9HBS - chains A and G of the 6 polymer chains in the assembly; structure by electron microscopy, 3.68 A resolution.

[Chain A]
Protein: Tilapia Lake Virus nucleoprotein (segment 4)
Organism: Tilapia lake virus
UniProt: A0A1Y9SHW7 (A0A1Y9SHW7_9VIRU); residues 1-354 here = UniProt positions 1-354
Chain sequence (354 residues; numbered 1 to 354; the number before each row is that of its first residue):
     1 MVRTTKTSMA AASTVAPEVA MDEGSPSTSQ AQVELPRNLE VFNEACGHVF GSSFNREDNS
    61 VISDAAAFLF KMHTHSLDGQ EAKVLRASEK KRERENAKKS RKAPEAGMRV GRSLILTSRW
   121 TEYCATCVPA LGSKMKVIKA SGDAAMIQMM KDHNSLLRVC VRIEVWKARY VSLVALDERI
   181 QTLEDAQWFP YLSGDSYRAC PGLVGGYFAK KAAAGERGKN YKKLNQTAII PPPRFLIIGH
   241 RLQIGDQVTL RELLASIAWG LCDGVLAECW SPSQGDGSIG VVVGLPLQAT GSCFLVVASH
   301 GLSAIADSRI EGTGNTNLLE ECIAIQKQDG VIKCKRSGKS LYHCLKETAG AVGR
Not modelled in the structure: 1-33, 311-316, 351-354

[Chain G]
Molecule: 40-mer vRNA loop
Sequence (38 nucleotides; each row starts with the number of its first residue; note: 3 numbers in that range are skipped by the numbering (no residue carries them; nothing is unmodelled there)):
     1 XXXXXXXXXX XXXXXXXXXX
    24 XXXXXXXXXX XXXXXXXX
Modified / non-standard residues: P5P (purine riboside-5'-monophosphate) at position 1, P5P (purine riboside-5'-monophosphate) at position 2, P5P (purine riboside-5'-monophosphate) at position 3, P5P (purine riboside-5'-monophosphate) at position 4, P5P (purine riboside-5'-monophosphate) at position 5, Y5P (1-(5-O-phosphono-beta-D-ribofuranosyl)-1,4-dihydropyrimidine) at position 6, Y5P (1-(5-O-phosphono-beta-D-ribofuranosyl)-1,4-dihydropyrimidine) at position 7, Y5P (1-(5-O-phosphono-beta-D-ribofuranosyl)-1,4-dihydropyrimidine) at position 8, P5P (purine riboside-5'-monophosphate) at position 9, Y5P (1-(5-O-phosphono-beta-D-ribofuranosyl)-1,4-dihydropyrimidine) at position 10, Y5P (1-(5-O-phosphono-beta-D-ribofuranosyl)-1,4-dihydropyrimidine) at position 11, Y5P (1-(5-O-phosphono-beta-D-ribofuranosyl)-1,4-dihydropyrimidine) at position 12, Y5P (1-(5-O-phosphono-beta-D-ribofuranosyl)-1,4-dihydropyrimidine) at position 13, Y5P (1-(5-O-phosphono-beta-D-ribofuranosyl)-1,4-dihydropyrimidine) at position 14, P5P (purine riboside-5'-monophosphate) at position 15, Y5P (1-(5-O-phosphono-beta-D-ribofuranosyl)-1,4-dihydropyrimidine) at position 16, P5P (purine riboside-5'-monophosphate) at position 17, Y5P (1-(5-O-phosphono-beta-D-ribofuranosyl)-1,4-dihydropyrimidine) at position 18, Y5P (1-(5-O-phosphono-beta-D-ribofuranosyl)-1,4-dihydropyrimidine) at position 19, Y5P (1-(5-O-phosphono-beta-D-ribofuranosyl)-1,4-dihydropyrimidine) at position 20, P5P (purine riboside-5'-monophosphate) at position 24, P5P (purine riboside-5'-monophosphate) at position 25, Y5P (1-(5-O-phosphono-beta-D-ribofuranosyl)-1,4-dihydropyrimidine) at position 26, P5P (purine riboside-5'-monophosphate) at position 27, Y5P (1-(5-O-phosphono-beta-D-ribofuranosyl)-1,4-dihydropyrimidine) at position 28, P5P (purine riboside-5'-monophosphate) at position 29, P5P (purine riboside-5'-monophosphate) at position 30, P5P (purine riboside-5'-monophosphate) at position 31, P5P (purine riboside-5'-monophosphate) at position 32, P5P (purine riboside-5'-monophosphate) at position 33, P5P (purine riboside-5'-monophosphate) at position 34, P5P (purine riboside-5'-monophosphate) at position 35, P5P (purine riboside-5'-monophosphate) at position 36, Y5P (1-(5-O-phosphono-beta-D-ribofuranosyl)-1,4-dihydropyrimidine) at position 37, Y5P (1-(5-O-phosphono-beta-D-ribofuranosyl)-1,4-dihydropyrimidine) at position 38, Y5P (1-(5-O-phosphono-beta-D-ribofuranosyl)-1,4-dihydropyrimidine) at position 39, Y5P (1-(5-O-phosphono-beta-D-ribofuranosyl)-1,4-dihydropyrimidine) at position 40, P5P (purine riboside-5'-monophosphate) at position 41

[Interface between chain A and chain G]
Residue-residue contacts - 35 pairs, chain A then chain G:
  Ala82(A) with Y5P_7(G), base contact
  Lys83(A) with Y5P_7(G), phosphate contact; Y5P_8(G), phosphate contact
  Val84(A) with Y5P_7(G), base contact
  Leu85(A) with Y5P_7(G), sugar contact
  Ser88(A) with Y5P_10(G), phosphate contact
  Lys90(A) with Y5P_11(G), phosphate contact
  Lys91(A) with Y5P_8(G), salt bridge to the phosphate; P5P_9(G), salt bridge to the phosphate; Y5P_10(G), phosphate contact
  Arg94(A) with Y5P_10(G), salt bridge to the phosphate; Y5P_11(G), salt bridge to the phosphate
  Gly111(A) with Y5P_20(G), phosphate contact
  Arg112(A) with Y5P_20(G), salt bridge to the phosphate
  Leu131(A) with Y5P_7(G), sugar contact
  Gly132(A) with Y5P_7(G), phosphate contact
  Ser133(A) with Y5P_7(G), phosphate contact
  Lys134(A) with Y5P_6(G), salt bridge to the phosphate; Y5P_7(G), phosphate contact
  Lys136(A) with P5P_4(G), phosphate contact; P5P_5(G), salt bridge to the phosphate
  Lys139(A) with P5P_3(G), phosphate contact; P5P_4(G), salt bridge to the phosphate
  Met150(A) with Y5P_6(G), base contact
  Asn154(A) with Y5P_6(G), base contact
  Glu178(A) with P5P_27(G), sugar contact; Y5P_28(G), sugar contact
  Arg179(A) with Y5P_28(G), phosphate contact
  Arg198(A) with P5P_5(G), base contact; Y5P_6(G), hydrogen bond to the sugar; Y5P_8(G), salt bridge to the phosphate
  Tyr207(A) with P5P_9(G), base contact
  Phe208(A) with Y5P_8(G), sugar contact; P5P_9(G), base contact
  Asn220(A) with P5P_3(G), base contact
Interface residues without a listed pair, chain A (26 interface residues in all): Met135, Asp195

[Summary]
26 residues of chain A face 12 of chain G across their interface; the contacts include 1 hydrogen bond and 9
salt bridges. Among the polar pairs are Arg198(A)-Y5P_6(G), Lys91(A)-Y5P_8(G) and Lys91(A)-P5P_9(G).
Here chain A is Tilapia Lake Virus nucleoprotein (segment 4) (Tilapia lake virus) and chain G is a 40-mer vRNA
loop. Entry 9HBS (TiLV-NP tetramer (pseudo-C2)) was determined by electron microscopy together with 9HBR,
9HBT, 9HBU, 9HBV, 9HBW, 9HBX, 9HBY and 9HBZ from the same study.
